PDB entry 8W56 | electron microscopy, 3.59 A resolution | chains A and B of the 6 polymer chains in the assembly

Chain A (and B):
Protein: SIR2-like domain-containing protein
From: Bacillus subtilis
Notes: chain B of this document is another copy of the same molecule, construct and numbering; everything in this record applies to it too
UniProtKB: A0A162TTM4 (A0A162TTM4_BACIU); residue numbers follow UniProt; this construct covers 1-1005
Amino-acid sequence (1005 residues; numbered 1 to 1005; the number before each row is that of its first residue):
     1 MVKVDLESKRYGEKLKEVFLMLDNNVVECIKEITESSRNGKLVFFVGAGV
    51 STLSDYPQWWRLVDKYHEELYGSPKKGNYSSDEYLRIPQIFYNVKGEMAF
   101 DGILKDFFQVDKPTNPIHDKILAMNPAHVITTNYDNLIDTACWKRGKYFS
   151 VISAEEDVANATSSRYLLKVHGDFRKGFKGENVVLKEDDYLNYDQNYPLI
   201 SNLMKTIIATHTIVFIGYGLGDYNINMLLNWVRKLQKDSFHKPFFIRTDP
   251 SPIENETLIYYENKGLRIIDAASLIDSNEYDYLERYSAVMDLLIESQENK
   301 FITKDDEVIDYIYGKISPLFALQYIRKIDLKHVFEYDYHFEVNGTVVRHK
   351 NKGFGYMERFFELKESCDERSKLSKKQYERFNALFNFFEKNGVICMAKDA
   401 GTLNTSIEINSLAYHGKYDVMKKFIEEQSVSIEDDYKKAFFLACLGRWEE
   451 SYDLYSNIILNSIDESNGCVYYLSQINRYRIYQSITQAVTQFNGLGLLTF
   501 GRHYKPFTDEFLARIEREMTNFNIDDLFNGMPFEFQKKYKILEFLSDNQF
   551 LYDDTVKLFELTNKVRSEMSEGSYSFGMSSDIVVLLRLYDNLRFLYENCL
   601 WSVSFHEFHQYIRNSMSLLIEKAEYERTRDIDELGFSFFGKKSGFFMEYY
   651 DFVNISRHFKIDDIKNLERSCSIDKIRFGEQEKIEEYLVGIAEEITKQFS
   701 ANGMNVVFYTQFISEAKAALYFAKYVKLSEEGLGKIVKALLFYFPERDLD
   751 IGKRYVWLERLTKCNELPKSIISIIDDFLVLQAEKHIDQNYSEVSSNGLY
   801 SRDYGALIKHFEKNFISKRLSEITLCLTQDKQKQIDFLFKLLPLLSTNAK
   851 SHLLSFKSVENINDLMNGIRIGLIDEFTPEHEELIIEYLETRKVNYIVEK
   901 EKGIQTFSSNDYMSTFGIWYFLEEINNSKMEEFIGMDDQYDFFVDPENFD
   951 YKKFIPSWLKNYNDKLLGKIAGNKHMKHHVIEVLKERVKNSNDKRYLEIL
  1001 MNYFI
Unresolved in the structure: 1-7, 567-577, 788, 897-908, 975 (chain B: 1-21, 143-144, 748, 901-909)
Sequence notes: conflict Ser643 (Leu in A0A162TTM4)
From the paper describing this entry:
  - mutagenesis - Y71A/I90A, N133A/H171A: abolished catalytic activity on TTP
  - mutagenesis - Y574G/F576G: decreased binding to SPbeta prophage-derived uncharacterized protein YotI
  - mutagenesis - K960A/D993A: unchanged binding to SPbeta prophage-derived uncharacterized protein YotI
  - catalytic residues: Asn133, His171 (proposed by the authors, not directly observed)
  - mutagenesis - L495G/L497G/L498G, Y574G/F576G: abolished catalytic activity
  - mutagenesis - M531G/P532G: increased catalytic activity

Interface between chain A and chain B:
Pairs across the interface - 99 pairs, chain A then chain B:
  Trp143(A) - Ile459(B)  hydrogen bond (side chain-backbone)
  Trp143(A) - Ser462(B)
  Trp143(A) - Ile463(B)
  Arg145(A) - Asn521(B)  hydrogen bond
  Gly146(A) - Tyr471(B)  hydrogen bond (backbone-side chain)
  Tyr148(A) - Gly530(B)
  Tyr148(A) - Pro532(B)
  Glu155(A) - Leu235(B)
  Glu155(A) - Ser239(B)
  Ala159(A) - Ser239(B)
  Thr162(A) - Phe533(B)
  Tyr166(A) - Thr210(B)
  Pro198(A) - Leu235(B)  hydrophobic
  Leu199(A) - Ala209(B)  hydrophobic
  Leu199(A) - Leu235(B)  hydrophobic
  Leu199(A) - Ser239(B)
  Asn202(A) - Asn202(B)  hydrogen bond
  Asn202(A) - Thr206(B)  hydrogen bond (backbone-side chain)
  Leu203(A) - Thr206(B)
  Lys205(A) - Asn202(B)
  Thr206(A) - Asn202(B)  hydrogen bond (side chain-backbone)
  Thr206(A) - Leu203(B)
  Thr206(A) - Thr206(B)  hydrogen bond
  Ala209(A) - Leu199(B)  hydrophobic
  Leu235(A) - Pro198(B)  hydrophobic
  Leu235(A) - Leu199(B)  hydrophobic
  Gln236(A) - Glu156(B)
  Gln236(A) - Asn196(B)  hydrogen bond (side chain-backbone)
  Ser239(A) - Leu199(B)
  Ile459(A) - Gly146(B)
  Ile463(A) - Tyr148(B)
  Tyr471(A) - Gly146(B)  hydrogen bond (side chain-backbone)
  Tyr471(A) - Lys147(B)
  Gln475(A) - Gly146(B)  hydrogen bond (side chain-backbone)
  Arg478(A) - Arg145(B)
  Thr520(A) - Ala123(B)
  Asn521(A) - Ala123(B)
  Asn521(A) - Asn125(B)  hydrogen bond (backbone-side chain)
  Asn521(A) - Gln297(B)
  Pro532(A) - Tyr148(B)  hydrophobic
  Pro532(A) - Thr162(B)
  Phe533(A) - Ala161(B)
  Phe533(A) - Thr162(B)  hydrogen bond (backbone-backbone)
  Asn548(A) - Tyr336(B)
  Gln549(A) - Gln549(B)
  Tyr552(A) - Asp547(B)
  Tyr552(A) - Asn548(B)
  Tyr552(A) - Gln549(B)
  Tyr552(A) - Tyr552(B)  hydrophobic
  Thr555(A) - Tyr552(B)
  Val556(A) - Asn548(B)
  Val556(A) - Leu551(B)
  Val556(A) - Glu607(B)
  Phe559(A) - Thr555(B)
  Phe559(A) - Phe559(B)  hydrophobic
  Phe559(A) - Tyr611(B)  hydrophobic
  Thr562(A) - Arg613(B)
  Thr562(A) - Asn614(B)
  Asn563(A) - Gln610(B)  hydrogen bond
  Asn563(A) - Arg613(B)
  Lys564(A) - Asp662(B)
  Val565(A) - Asp662(B)
  Arg566(A) - Asp662(B)  hydrogen bond (backbone-side chain)
  Glu607(A) - Tyr552(B)
  Gln610(A) - Val556(B)
  Gln610(A) - Glu560(B)  hydrogen bond
  Asn614(A) - Val556(B)
  Asn614(A) - Phe559(B)
  Asn614(A) - Glu560(B)
  Leu618(A) - Phe559(B)  hydrophobic
  Glu621(A) - Arg566(B)  salt bridge
  Arg629(A) - Asn666(B)
  Arg629(A) - Arg669(B)
  Ile631(A) - Arg987(B)
  Asp632(A) - Pro956(B)
  Asp632(A) - Arg987(B)  salt bridge
  Asp632(A) - Ser991(B)  hydrogen bond
  Asp632(A) - Tyr996(B)  hydrogen bond
  Phe636(A) - Phe954(B)
  Phe636(A) - Pro956(B)  hydrophobic
  Phe636(A) - Val983(B)  hydrophobic
  Phe636(A) - Arg987(B)
  Phe638(A) - Lys953(B)
  Asn666(A) - Ser567(B)  hydrogen bond
  Arg669(A) - Asn563(B)  hydrogen bond (side chain-backbone)
  Arg669(A) - Arg566(B)
  Arg669(A) - Ser567(B)
  Arg669(A) - Ser570(B)
  Lys985(A) - Met1001(B)
  Lys985(A) - Ile1005(B)
  Lys989(A) - Met1001(B)
  Ser991(A) - Asp630(B)
  Asn992(A) - Leu997(B)
  Leu997(A) - Val988(B)  hydrophobic
  Leu997(A) - Leu997(B)  hydrophobic
  Met1001(A) - Lys989(B)
  Asn1002(A) - Lys989(B)
  Ile1005(A) - Ile981(B)  hydrophobic
  Ile1005(A) - Glu982(B)
Also at the interface, not in a pair above, chain A (80 interface residues in all): Lys147, Val158, Ser163, Ser164, Asn196, Thr210, Trp231, Asp238, Phe240, His241, Lys350, Lys352, Glu518, Phe522, Gly530, Met531, Leu551, Asp553, Thr628, Ile981, Val988, Glu998
Also at the interface, not in a pair above, chain B (81 interface residues in all): Glu155, Ala159, Ser163, Arg165, Tyr166, Lys205, Gln236, Leu460, Gln475, Tyr482, Glu516, Lys952, Ile955, Asn990, Lys994, Leu1000

Overview:
The interface between chain A and chain B involves 80 residues on one side and 81 on the other, with 19
hydrogen bonds and 2 salt bridges. Among the polar pairs are Glu621(A)-Arg566(B), Asp632(A)-Arg987(B) and
Trp143(A)-Ile459(B). From the paper: catalytic residues Asn133(A) and His171(A); Y71A/I90A and N133A/H171A of
chain A abolish catalytic activity on TTP; 6 substitutions were tested in all.
Chain A and chain B are both SIR2-like domain-containing protein (Bacillus subtilis); the structure, Cryo-EM
structure of DSR2-DSAD1 state 1, was determined by electron microscopy, deposited together with 8K98, 8K9A,
8WKN and 8XKN.
